Entry 5KNB (X-ray diffraction, 3.25 A resolution); this record covers chains F and G of the 8 polymer chains in the assembly.

Chain F:
Protein: V-type sodium ATPase subunit B
From: Enterococcus hirae ATCC 9790
Reference sequence: Q08637 (NTPB_ENTHA); numbering as in UniProt (aligned over 1-458)
Chain sequence (465 residues; numbered -6 to 458; the number before each row is that of its first residue; numbers below 1 keep their minus sign (Gly-6 is residue -6)):
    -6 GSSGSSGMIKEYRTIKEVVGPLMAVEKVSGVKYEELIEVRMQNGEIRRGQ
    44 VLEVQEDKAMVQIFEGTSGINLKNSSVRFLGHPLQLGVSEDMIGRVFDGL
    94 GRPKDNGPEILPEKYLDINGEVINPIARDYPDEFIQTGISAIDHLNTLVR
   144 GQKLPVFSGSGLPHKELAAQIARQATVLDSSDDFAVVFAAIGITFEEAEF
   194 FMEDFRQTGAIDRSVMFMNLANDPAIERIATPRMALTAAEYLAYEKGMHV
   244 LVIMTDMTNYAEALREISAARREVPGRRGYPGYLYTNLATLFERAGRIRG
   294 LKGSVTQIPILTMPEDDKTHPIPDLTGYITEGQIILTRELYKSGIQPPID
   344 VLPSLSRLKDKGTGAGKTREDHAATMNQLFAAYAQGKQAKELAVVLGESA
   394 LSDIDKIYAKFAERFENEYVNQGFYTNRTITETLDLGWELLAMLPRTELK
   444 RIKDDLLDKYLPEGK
Disordered / not traced: -6 to 0, 456-458
Differences from the reference sequence: expression tag (-6 to 0)
Ligand contacts: ADP (adenosine-5'-diphosphate): Leu348, Ser349, Arg350, Lys352
What the authors report for this chain:
  - binding site for ADP: Arg350

Chain G:
Protein: V-type sodium ATPase subunit D
From: Enterococcus hirae ATCC 9790
Reference sequence: P43435 (NTPD_ENTHA); residue numbers follow UniProt; this construct covers 1-210
Chain sequence (217 residues; row label = number of the first residue in the row; numbers below 1 keep their minus sign (Gly-6 is residue -6)):
    -6 GSSGSSGMRLNVNPTRMELTRLKKQLTTATRGHKLLKDKQDELMRQFILL
    44 IRKNNELRQAIEKETQTAMKDFVLAKSTVEEAFIDELLALPAENVSISVV
    94 EKNIMSVKVPLMNFQYDETLNETPLEYGYLHSNAELDRSIDGFTQLLPKL
   144 LKLAEVEKTCQLMAEEIEKTRRRVNALEYMTIPQLEETIYYIKMKLEENE
   194 RAEVTRLIKVKNMGTEE
Disordered / not traced: -6 to 0, 62-86, 110-126, 207-210
Differences from the reference sequence: expression tag (-6 to 0)

Chain F / chain G interface:
Pairs across the interface (11; chain F residue first):
  Arg265(F) - Met206(G)
  Pro268(F) - Arg199(G)
  Gly272(F) - Arg199(G)
  Val387(F) - Arg165(G)  hydrogen bond (backbone-side chain)
  Val388(F) - Arg165(G)  hydrogen bond (backbone-side chain)
  Val388(F) - Ala169(G)
  Leu389(F) - Arg165(G)
  Leu389(F) - Arg166(G)
  Gly390(F) - Arg165(G)
  Ser392(F) - Lys162(G)  hydrogen bond
  Ala393(F) - Arg166(G)
Interface residues without a listed pair, chain F (14 interface residues in all): Val267, Arg271, Glu308, Asp310, Ala386
Interface residues without a listed pair, chain G (11 interface residues in all): Val5, Pro7, Met173, Lys188, Val203

In short:
Chain F and chain G form an interface of 14 and 11 residues respectively; the contacts include 3 hydrogen
bonds. Among the polar pairs are Val387(F)-Arg165(G), Val388(F)-Arg165(G) and Ser392(F)-Lys162(G). Ligands of
chain F: ADP. The paper reports a binding site for ADP at Arg350(F).
Chain F is V-type sodium ATPase subunit B and chain G is V-type sodium ATPase subunit D, both from
Enterococcus hirae ATCC 9790; the structure, Crystal structure of the 2 ADP-bound V1 complex, was determined
by X-ray diffraction (same publication as 5KNC and 5KND).
